3L6T - chain A; structure by X-ray diffraction, 1.93 A resolution.

[Chain A]
Molecule: Mobilization protein TraI
Organism: Escherichia coli
Notes: EC 3.6.1.-; fragment: Relaxase Domain
Reference sequence: Q9X4G2 (Q9X4G2_ECOLX); numbering as in UniProt (aligned over 1-299)
Chain sequence (302 residues; each row starts with the number of its first residue; numbers below 1 keep their minus sign (Ser-2 is residue -2)):
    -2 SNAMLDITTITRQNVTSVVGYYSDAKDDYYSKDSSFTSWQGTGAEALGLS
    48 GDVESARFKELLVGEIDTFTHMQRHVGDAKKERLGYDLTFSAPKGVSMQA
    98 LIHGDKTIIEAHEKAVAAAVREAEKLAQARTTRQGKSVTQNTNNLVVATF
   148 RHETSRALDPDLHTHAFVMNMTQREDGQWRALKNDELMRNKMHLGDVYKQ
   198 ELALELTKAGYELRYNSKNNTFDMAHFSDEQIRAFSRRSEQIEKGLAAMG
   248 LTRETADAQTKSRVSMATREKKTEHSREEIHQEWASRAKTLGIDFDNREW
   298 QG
Disordered / not traced: 131-132, 226-299
Construct notes: expression tag (-2 to 0)
Metal / ion sites: Mg2+: Phe33, Thr146; Ni2+: His149, His160, His162 (together with citric acid)
Reported in the primary citation:
  - catalytic residues: Tyr18
  - mutagenesis - Y18F, Y18F/Y26F, Y26F: decreased catalytic activity
  - mutagenesis - Y18F/Y19F/Y26F/Y27F: abolished catalytic activity
  - mutagenesis - Y18F/Y19F/Y26F/Y27F: unchanged binding to 35/7oriT-hairpin

[Summary]
The Mg2+ site is built by Phe33 and Thr146. His149, His160 and His162 form the Ni2+ site. The paper reports
the catalytic residue Tyr18; Y18F, Y18F/Y26F and Y26F reduce catalytic activity.
Chain A is Mobilization protein TraI (Escherichia coli); the structure, Crystal Structure of an N-terminal
Mutant of the Plasmid pCU1 TraI Relaxase Domain, was determined by X-ray diffraction together with 3L57 from
the same study.
